PDB entry 7TRQ | electron microscopy, 2.50 A resolution | chains R and A of the 5 polymer chains in the assembly

== Chain R ==
Protein: Muscarinic acetylcholine receptor M4
Source organism: Homo sapiens
UniProtKB: P08173 (ACM4_HUMAN); the construct lacks a stretch of the UniProt sequence and is renumbered around it, so the offset changes along the chain: 1-226 = UniProt 1-226; 373-387 = UniProt 227-241; 388-479 = UniProt 388-479
Chain sequence (349 residues; each row starts with the number of its first residue; note: 146 numbers in that range are skipped by the numbering (no residue carries them; nothing is unmodelled there); numbers below 1 keep their minus sign (Asp-7 is residue -7)):
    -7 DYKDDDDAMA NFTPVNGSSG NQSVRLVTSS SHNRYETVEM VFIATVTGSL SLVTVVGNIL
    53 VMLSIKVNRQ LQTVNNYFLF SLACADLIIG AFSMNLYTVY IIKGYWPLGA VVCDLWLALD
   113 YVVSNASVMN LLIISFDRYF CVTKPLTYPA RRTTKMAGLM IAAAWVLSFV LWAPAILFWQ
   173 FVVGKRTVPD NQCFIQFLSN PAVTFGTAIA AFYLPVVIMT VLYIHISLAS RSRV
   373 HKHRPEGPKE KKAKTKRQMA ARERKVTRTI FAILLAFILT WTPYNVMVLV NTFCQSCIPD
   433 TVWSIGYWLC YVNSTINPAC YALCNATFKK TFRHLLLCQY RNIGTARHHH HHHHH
Disordered / not traced: -7 to 30, 373-391, 470-487
Differences from the reference sequence: expression tag (-7 to 0, 480-487)
Swiss-Prot annotation at these positions:
  - glycosylation (N-linked (GlcNAc...) asparagine): Asn8, Asn13
  - modified residue (Phosphothreonine): Thr459, Thr463, Thr477
Disulfides: Cys105-Cys185, Cys426-Cys429
Residues lining bound ligands:
  - IUI (5-amino-3,4-dimethyl-N-{[4-(trifluoromethanesulfonyl)phenyl]methyl}thieno[2,3-c]pyridazine-6-carboxamide): Tyr89, Tyr92, Ile93, Gly96, Gln184, Phe186, Leu190, Asn423, Asp432, Thr433, Trp435, Ser436, Tyr439
  - Iperoxo (IXO; 4-(4,5-dihydro-1,2-oxazol-3-yloxy)-N,N,N-trimethylbut-2-yn-1-aminium): Asp112, Tyr113, Ser116, Asn117, Val120, Trp164, Ala203, Phe204, Trp413, Tyr416, Asn417, Tyr439, Cys442, Tyr443

== Chain A ==
Protein: Guanine nucleotide-binding protein G(i) subunit alpha-1
Source organism: Homo sapiens
UniProtKB: P63096 (GNAI1_HUMAN); residue numbers follow UniProt; this construct covers 1-354
Chain sequence (354 residues; numbered 1 to 354; the number before each row is that of its first residue):
     1 MGCTLSAEDK AAVERSKMID RNLREDGEKA AREVKLLLLG AGESGKNTIV KQMKIIHEAG
    61 YSEEECKQYK AVVYSNTIQS IIAIIRAMGR LKIDFGDSAR ADDARQLFVL AGAAEEGFMT
   121 AELAGVIKRL WKDSGVQACF NRSREYQLND SAAYYLNDLD RIAQPNYIPT QQDVLRTRVK
   181 TTGIVETHFT FKDLHFKMFD VGAQRSERKK WIHCFEGVTA IIFCVALSDY DLVLAEDEEM
   241 NRMHASMKLF DSICNNKWFT DTSIILFLNK KDLFEEKIKK SPLTICYPEY AGSNTYEEAA
   301 AYIQCQFEDL NKRKDTKEIY THFTCSTDTK NVQFVFDAVT DVIIKNNLKD CGLF
Disordered / not traced: 1-3, 56-181
Differences from the reference sequence: engineered mutation Asn47 (Ser in P63096), Ala203 (Gly in P63096), Ala245 (Glu in P63096), Ser326 (Ala in P63096)
Swiss-Prot annotation at these positions:
  - region: Lys35 to Lys46, Thr48 (G1 motif), Asp173 to Thr181 (G2 motif), Phe196 to Gly202, Gln204, Arg205 (G3 motif), Ile265 to Asp272 (G4 motif), Thr324, Cys325, Thr327 to Thr329 (G5 motif)
  - binding site (GTP): Glu43 to Lys46, Thr48, Ser151, Leu175 to Thr181, Asp200 to Gly202, Gln204, Asn269 to Asp272
  - binding site (Mg(2+)): Thr181
  - modified residue: Arg178 (ADP-ribosylarginine), Gln204 (Deamidated glutamine), Cys351 (ADP-ribosylcysteine)
  - lipidation: Gly2 (N-myristoyl glycine), Cys3 (S-palmitoyl cysteine)
  - natural variant: Gly40 (G40C: In NEDHISB; G40R: In NEDHISB), Gly45 (G45D: In NEDHISB), Thr48 (T48I: In NEDHISB; T48K: In NEDHISB), Gln52 (Q52P: In NEDHISB), Ser75 (deletion: In NEDHISB; uncertain significance), Gln172 (deletion: In NEDHISB), Asp173 (D173V: In NEDHISB), Glu186 to Phe189 (deletion: In NEDHISB; uncertain significance), Cys224 (C224Y: In NEDHISB), Lys270 (K270N: In NEDHISB; K270R: In NEDHISB), Asp272 (D272G: In NEDHISB), Val332 (V332E: In NEDHISB; uncertain significance)
  - mutagenesis: Gly42 (G42R: Abolishes switch to an activated conformation and dissociation from beta and gamma subunits upon GTP binding. Abolishes interaction with RGS family members), Glu116 (E116L: Enhances interaction (inactive GDP-bound) with RGS14), Gln147 (Q147L: Enhances interaction (inactive GDP-bound) with RGS14)

== Interface between chain R and chain A ==
Pairs across the interface - 25 pairs, chain R then chain A:
  Asn67(R) - Asp350(A)
  Asn67(R) - Cys351(A)
  Arg130(R) - Cys351(A)  hydrogen bond (side chain-backbone)
  Arg130(R) - Leu353(A)
  Cys133(R) - Asn347(A)  hydrogen bond (backbone-side chain)
  Cys133(R) - Cys351(A)  hydrophobic
  Val134(R) - Leu348(A)  hydrophobic
  Pro137(R) - Ile343(A)
  Pro137(R) - Ile344(A)  hydrophobic
  Pro137(R) - Asn347(A)  hydrogen bond (backbone-side chain)
  Leu138(R) - Ile343(A)  hydrophobic
  Pro141(R) - Asn347(A)
  Ile218(R) - Leu353(A)  hydrophobic
  Ser224(R) - Asp341(A)  hydrogen bond
  Arg394(R) - Asp341(A)  salt bridge
  Arg394(R) - Ile344(A)
  Arg394(R) - Lys345(A)
  Arg394(R) - Leu348(A)
  Arg394(R) - Phe354(A)
  Lys397(R) - Phe354(A)  hydrogen bond (side chain-backbone)
  Val398(R) - Leu353(A)
  Val398(R) - Phe354(A)  hydrophobic
  Thr401(R) - Leu353(A)
  Ile402(R) - Leu353(A)  hydrophobic
  Cys456(R) - Gly352(A)
Interface residues without a listed pair, chain R (20 interface residues in all): Ala142, Ser222, Arg225, Val226, Asn457
Interface residues without a listed pair, chain A (17 interface residues in all): Arg32, Leu194, Phe336, Asp337, Thr340, Lys349

== Summary ==
20 residues of chain R and 17 residues of chain A are in contact, with 5 hydrogen bonds and 1 salt bridge.
Polar pairs include Arg394(R)-Asp341(A), Arg130(R)-Cys351(A) and Cys133(R)-Asn347(A). Chain R binds Iperoxo
and compound IUI.
Chain R is Muscarinic acetylcholine receptor M4 and chain A is Guanine nucleotide-binding protein G(i) subunit
alpha-1, both from Homo sapiens; the structure, Human M4 muscarinic acetylcholine receptor complex with Gi1
and the agonist iperoxo and positive allosteric modulator ..., was determined by electron microscopy.
